PDB entry 4EVV | X-ray diffraction, 2.39 A resolution | chains A and C of the 3 polymer chains in the assembly

== Chain A ==
Molecule: Methyl-CpG-binding domain protein 4
Organism: Mus musculus
Notes: EC 3.2.2.-; fragment: glycosylase domain
Reference sequence: Q9Z2D7 (MBD4_MOUSE); residue numbers follow UniProt; this construct covers 411-554
Sequence (146 residues; each row starts with the number of its first residue):
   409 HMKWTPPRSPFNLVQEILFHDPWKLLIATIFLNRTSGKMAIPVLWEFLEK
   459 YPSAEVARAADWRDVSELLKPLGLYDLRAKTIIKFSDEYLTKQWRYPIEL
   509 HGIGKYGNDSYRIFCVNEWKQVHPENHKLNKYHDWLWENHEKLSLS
Not modelled in the structure: 409
Differences from the reference sequence: expression tag (409-410); engineered mutation Asn534 (Asp in Q9Z2D7)
Bound ions: Ni2+: Ile506, Leu508, Ile511
What the authors report for this chain:
  - binding site for the 11-nt DNA strand: Arg442, Leu480, Leu482, Leu485
  - binding site for the 11-nt DNA strand (chain C): Leu421, Val422, Gln423, Leu440, Asn441, Arg442, Gly445, Tyr514, Lys536
  - contacts within the chain: Phe419-Lys536 (backbone contact)
  - mutagenesis - K536A: decreased catalytic activity
  - mutagenesis - Y514F, D534N: abolished catalytic activity
  - catalytic residues: Gln423, Tyr514 (proposed by the authors, not directly observed)

== Chain C ==
Molecule: 11-nt DNA strand
Sequence (11 nucleotides; each row starts with the number of its first residue):
    12 CCATGTGCTGA

== Interface between chain A and chain C ==
Residue-residue contacts (30):
  Leu421(A) - DT17(C)  base contact
  Val422(A) - DT17(C)  hydrogen bond to the base
  Gln423(A) - DT17(C)  hydrogen bond to the base
  Leu440(A) - DT17(C)  sugar contact
  Leu440(A) - DG18(C)  phosphate contact
  Asn441(A) - DG18(C)  sugar contact
  Asn441(A) - DC19(C)  sugar contact
  Arg442(A) - DT15(C)  sugar contact
  Arg442(A) - DG16(C)  salt bridge to the phosphate
  Arg442(A) - DG18(C)  salt bridge to the phosphate
  Thr443(A) - DG16(C)  base contact
  Thr443(A) - DT17(C)  sugar contact
  Ser444(A) - DG16(C)  phosphate contact
  Ser444(A) - DT17(C)  phosphate contact
  Gly445(A) - DT17(C)  hydrogen bond to the phosphate
  Leu508(A) - DT20(C)  phosphate contact
  His509(A) - DT20(C)  sugar contact
  Gly510(A) - DC19(C)  sugar contact
  Gly510(A) - DT20(C)  hydrogen bond to the phosphate
  Ile511(A) - DC19(C)  phosphate contact
  Ile511(A) - DT20(C)  phosphate contact
  Gly512(A) - DC19(C)  hydrogen bond to the phosphate
  Lys513(A) - DC19(C)  hydrogen bond to the phosphate
  Tyr514(A) - DT17(C)  hydrogen bond to the base
  Tyr514(A) - DG18(C)  phosphate contact
  Tyr514(A) - DC19(C)  hydrogen bond to the phosphate
  Gly515(A) - DC19(C)  hydrogen bond to the phosphate
  Asn534(A) - DT17(C)  hydrogen bond to the phosphate
  Asn534(A) - DG18(C)  phosphate contact
  Lys536(A) - DT17(C)  sugar contact
Other interface residues (no listed pair), chain A (23 interface residues in all): Asn420, Leu480, Leu482, Lys492
Other interface residues (no listed pair), chain C (7 interface residues in all): DG21

== Summary ==
23 residues of chain A face 7 of chain C across their interface; the contacts include 10 hydrogen bonds and 2
salt bridges. Among the polar pairs are Val422(A)-DT17(C), Gln423(A)-DT17(C) and Tyr514(A)-DT17(C). Ile506(A),
Leu508(A) and Ile511(A) coordinate Ni2+. From the paper: catalytic residues Gln423(A) and Tyr514(A); Y514F and
D534N of chain A abolish catalytic activity.
Here chain A is Methyl-CpG-binding domain protein 4 (Mus musculus) and chain C is an 11-nt DNA strand. Entry
4EVV (mouse MBD4 glycosylase domain in complex with a G:T mismatch) was determined by X-ray diffraction (same
publication as 4EW0 and 4EW4).
